1I20 - chain A; structure by X-ray diffraction, 1.90 A resolution.

[Chain A]
Protein: Lysozyme C
From: Homo sapiens
Notes: EC 3.2.2.17
UniProtKB: P61626 (LYSC_HUMAN); residues 1-130 here correspond to UniProt positions 19-148 (UniProt number = residue number + 18)
Chain sequence (130 residues; row label = number of the first residue in the row):
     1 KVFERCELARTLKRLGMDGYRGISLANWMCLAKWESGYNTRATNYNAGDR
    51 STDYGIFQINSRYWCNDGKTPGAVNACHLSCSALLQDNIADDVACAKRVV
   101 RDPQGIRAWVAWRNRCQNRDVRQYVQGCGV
Differences from the reference sequence: engineered mutation Asp92 (Ala110 in P61626)
Disulfide bonds: Cys6-Cys128, Cys30-Cys116, Cys65-Cys81, Cys77-Cys95
Swiss-Prot annotation at these positions:
  - active site: Glu35, Asp53

[Overview]
Curated annotation (UniProt) lists active-site residues Glu35 and Asp53.
Chain A is Lysozyme C (Homo sapiens); the structure, Mutant human lysozyme (A92D), was determined by X-ray
diffraction, deposited together with 1I1Z and 1I22.
